PDB entry 5IRX | electron microscopy, 2.95 A resolution | chains A and F of the 6 polymer chains in the assembly

[Chain A]
Protein: Transient receptor potential cation channel subfamily V member 1
Source organism: Rattus norvegicus
Reference sequence: O35433 (TRPV1_RAT); numbering as in UniProt; present here: 110-603, 627-764
Chain sequence (636 residues; row label = number of the first residue in the row; note: 23 numbers in that range are skipped by the numbering (no residue carries them; nothing is unmodelled there)):
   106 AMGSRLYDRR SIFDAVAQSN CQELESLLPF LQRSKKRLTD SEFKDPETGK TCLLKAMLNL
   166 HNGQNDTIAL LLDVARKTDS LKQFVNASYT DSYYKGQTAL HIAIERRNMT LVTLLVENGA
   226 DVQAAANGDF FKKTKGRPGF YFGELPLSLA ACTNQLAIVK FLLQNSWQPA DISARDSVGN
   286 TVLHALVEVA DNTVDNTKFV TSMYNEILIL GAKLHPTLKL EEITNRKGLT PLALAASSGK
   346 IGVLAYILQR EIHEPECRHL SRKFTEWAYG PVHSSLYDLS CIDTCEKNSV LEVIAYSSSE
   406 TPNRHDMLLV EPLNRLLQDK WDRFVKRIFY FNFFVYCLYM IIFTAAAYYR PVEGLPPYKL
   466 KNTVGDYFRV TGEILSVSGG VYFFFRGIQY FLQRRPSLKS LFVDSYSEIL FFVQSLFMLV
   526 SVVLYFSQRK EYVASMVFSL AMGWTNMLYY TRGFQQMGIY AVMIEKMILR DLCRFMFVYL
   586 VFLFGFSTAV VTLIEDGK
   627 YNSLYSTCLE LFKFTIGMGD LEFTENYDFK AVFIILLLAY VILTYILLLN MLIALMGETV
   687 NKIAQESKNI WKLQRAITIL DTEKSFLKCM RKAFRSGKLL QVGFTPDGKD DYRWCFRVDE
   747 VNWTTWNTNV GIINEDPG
Not modelled in the structure: 106-334, 752-764
Construct notes: expression tag (106-109)
Ligand contacts:
  - resiniferatoxin (6EU), molecule 1: F507, Y511, S512, I514, L515, F516, V518, F543, A546, M547, T550, N551, L553, Y554, R557, A566, I569, I573, L577
  - resiniferatoxin (6EU), molecule 2: F587, F591, A665, I668, L669
  - 6O8 ((4R,7S)-4-hydroxy-N,N,N-trimethyl-4,9-dioxo-7-[(pentanoyloxy)methyl]-3,5,8-trioxa-4lambda~5~-phosphatetradecan-1-aminium): N437, V440, Y441, Y444, G484, Y487, F488, R491, S512, E513, F516, Y554, Y555
  - 6OE ((2S)-3-{[(S)-(2-aminoethoxy)(hydroxy)phosphoryl]oxy}-2-(hexanoyloxy)propyl hexanoate), molecule 1: V528, L529, S532, R534
  - 6OE, molecule 2: L585, S629, L630, Y631, C634
Curated features (UniProtKB/Swiss-Prot):
  - binding site (ATP): R115, K155, K160, N164, Y199 to Q202, E210, R211
  - binding site (resiniferatoxin): Y511, S512, T550, R557
  - modified residue: S116 (Phosphoserine), T144 (Phosphothreonine), T370 (Phosphothreonine), S502 (Phosphoserine), T704 (Phosphothreonine)
  - mutagenesis: R114 (R114E: Abolishes capsaicin-evoked current and binding to resiniferatoxin; Abolishes sensitivity to acid), R115 (R115D: Abolishes capsaicin-evoked current and binding to resiniferatoxin), S116 (S116A: Abolishes phosphorylation by PKCM and enhances channel response to capsaicin by PKCM), K155 (K155A: Abolishes ATP binding. Abolishes CALM binding. Impairs normal desensitization by repeated exposure to capsaicin), K160 (K160A: Abolishes ATP binding. Abolishes CALM binding), Y199 (Y199A: Strongly reduces affinity for ATP; when associated with A-202), Q202 (Q202A: Strongly reduces affinity for ATP; when associated with A-199), S502 (S502A: Largely reduces PMA enhancement of capsaicin-evoked currents, but no effect on direct activation by PMA. Loss of activation by capsaicin and loss of vanilloid binding ...), Y511 (Y511A: Loss of sensitivity to capsaicin), M547 (M547L: Reduces binding to resiniferatoxin), T550 (T550I: Reduces sensitivity to capsaicin 10-fold; no effect on sensitivity to resiniferatoxin. Reduces binding to resiniferatoxin), E636 (E636K: Abolishes channel activity. Restored channel activity; when associated with E-639; E636Q: Slight modification of pore attributes), 7 further mutagenesis entries in UniProt
  - region: E684 to F712 (AD)
  - motif: G643 to D646 (Selectivity filter)
  - binding site (Na(+)): G643
  - binding site (Ca(2+)): D646
Reported in the primary citation:
  - binding site for 6OE: Y453, R534, S629
  - binding site for resiniferatoxin: Y511, S512, L515, V518, M547, T550, R557, I573, L669
  - conformationally variable residues (side-chain flip): Y511
  - contacts within the chain: R557-E570

[Chain F]
Protein: Tau-theraphotoxin-Hs1a
Source organism: Haplopelma schmidti
Reference sequence: P0CH43 (DKTX_HAPSC); numbering as in UniProt (aligned over 1-75)
Chain sequence (75 residues; numbered 1 to 75; the number before each row is that of its first residue):
     1 DCAKEGEVCS WGKKCCDLDN FYCPMEFIPH CKKYKPYVPV TTNCAKEGEV CGWGSKCCHG
    61 LDCPLAFIPY CEKYR
Disulfide bonds: C2-C16, C9-C23, C15-C31, C44-C58, C51-C63, C57-C71
Ligand contacts:
  - 6O9 ((2S)-2-(acetyloxy)-3-{[(R)-(2-aminoethoxy)(hydroxy)phosphoryl]oxy}propyl pentanoate), molecule 1: E7, V8, W11, I28
  - 6O9, molecule 2: E49, V50, W53, F67, I68, Y70
  - 6OE ((2S)-3-{[(S)-(2-aminoethoxy)(hydroxy)phosphoryl]oxy}-2-(hexanoyloxy)propyl hexanoate), molecule 1: E26, F27, I28
  - 6OE, molecule 2: A66, F67, I68
Curated features (UniProtKB/Swiss-Prot):
  - site: W11 (Interacts with TRPV1 (reaches into the void formed by S4, S6 and pore-helix)), M25 (Important residue for activation of TRPV1), F27 (Interacts with TRPV1 (reaches into the void formed by S4, S6 and pore-helix)), W53 (Interacts with TRPV1 (reaches into the void formed by S4, S6 and pore-helix)), L65 (Important residue for activation of TRPV1), F67 (Interacts with TRPV1 (reaches into the void formed by S4, S6 and pore-helix))
  - mutagenesis: L65 (L65A: Important decrease in activation of TRPV1 (in K2 synthetic construct))
Reported in the primary citation:
  - binding site for 6OE: F27, F67

[Chain A / chain F interface]
Contacting residue pairs (5; chain A residue first):
  K535(A) - N43(F)
  K535(A) - G54(F)
  Y631(A) - A66(F)
  Y631(A) - F67(F)
  S632(A) - L65(F)
Interface residues without a listed pair, chain A (4 interface residues in all): L635

[In short]
4 residues of chain A and 5 residues of chain F are in contact. One compound 6OE molecule is bound between
chain A and chain F. From the paper: a binding site for resiniferatoxin at Y511(A), S512(A) and L515(A) among
others; a binding site for 6OE at Y453(A), R534(A) and F27(F) among others.
Here chain A is Transient receptor potential cation channel subfamily V member 1 (Rattus norvegicus) and chain
F is Tau-theraphotoxin-Hs1a (Haplopelma schmidti). Entry 5IRX (Structure of TRPV1 in complex with DkTx and
RTX) was determined by electron microscopy, deposited together with 5IRZ and 5IS0.
